Entry 4XVR (X-ray diffraction, 2.03 A resolution); this record covers chain A.

[Chain A]
Protein: GTPase HRas
From: Homo sapiens
Notes: EC 3.6.5.2
Reference sequence: P01112 (RASH_HUMAN); residue numbers follow UniProt; this construct covers 1-166
Sequence (166 residues; row label = number of the first residue in the row):
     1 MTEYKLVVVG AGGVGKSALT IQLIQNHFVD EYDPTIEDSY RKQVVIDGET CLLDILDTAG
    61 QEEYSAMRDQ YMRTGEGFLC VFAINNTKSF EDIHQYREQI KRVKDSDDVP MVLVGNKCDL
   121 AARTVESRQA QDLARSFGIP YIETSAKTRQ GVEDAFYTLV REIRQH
Disordered / not traced: 62-66
Construct notes: engineered mutation Phe137 (Tyr in P01112)
Metal / ion sites: Mg2+: Ser17, Thr35 (together with GMP-PNP); Ca2+: Arg102, Asp105
Ligand contacts: GMP-PNP (GNP; phosphoaminophosphonic acid-guanylate ester): Ala11, Gly12, Gly13, Val14, Gly15, Lys16, Ser17, Ala18, Phe28, Val29, Asp30, Glu31, Asp33, Pro34, Thr35, Thr58, Ala59, Gly60, Asn116, Lys117, Asp119, Leu120, Ser145, Ala146, Lys147
Reported in the primary citation:
  - contacts within the chain: Ile93-Phe137 (hydrophobic contact), His94-Phe137, Arg97-Phe137
  - conformationally variable residues (order/disorder transition, side-chain flip): His94, Arg97, Lys101

[Overview]
Chain A binds GMP-PNP. Ser17 and Thr35 form the Mg2+ site. The Ca2+ site is built by Arg102 and Asp105. From
the paper: conformational variability at His94, Arg97 and Lys101; contacts within the chain involving Ile93,
Phe137 and His94 among others.
Chain A is GTPase HRas (Homo sapiens); the structure, H-Ras Y137F, was determined by X-ray diffraction,
deposited together with 4XVQ.
